PDB entry 9BCQ | electron microscopy, 3.10 A resolution | chains B and C of the 3 polymer chains in the assembly

[Chain B]
Name: Atrial natriuretic peptide receptor 1
Source organism: Homo sapiens
Notes: EC 4.6.1.2
UniProt: P16066 (ANPRA_HUMAN); residues 0-1029 here correspond to UniProt positions 32-1061 (UniProt number = residue number + 32)
Amino-acid sequence (1040 residues; row label = number of the first residue in the row; numbers below 1 keep their minus sign (Asp-10 is residue -10)):
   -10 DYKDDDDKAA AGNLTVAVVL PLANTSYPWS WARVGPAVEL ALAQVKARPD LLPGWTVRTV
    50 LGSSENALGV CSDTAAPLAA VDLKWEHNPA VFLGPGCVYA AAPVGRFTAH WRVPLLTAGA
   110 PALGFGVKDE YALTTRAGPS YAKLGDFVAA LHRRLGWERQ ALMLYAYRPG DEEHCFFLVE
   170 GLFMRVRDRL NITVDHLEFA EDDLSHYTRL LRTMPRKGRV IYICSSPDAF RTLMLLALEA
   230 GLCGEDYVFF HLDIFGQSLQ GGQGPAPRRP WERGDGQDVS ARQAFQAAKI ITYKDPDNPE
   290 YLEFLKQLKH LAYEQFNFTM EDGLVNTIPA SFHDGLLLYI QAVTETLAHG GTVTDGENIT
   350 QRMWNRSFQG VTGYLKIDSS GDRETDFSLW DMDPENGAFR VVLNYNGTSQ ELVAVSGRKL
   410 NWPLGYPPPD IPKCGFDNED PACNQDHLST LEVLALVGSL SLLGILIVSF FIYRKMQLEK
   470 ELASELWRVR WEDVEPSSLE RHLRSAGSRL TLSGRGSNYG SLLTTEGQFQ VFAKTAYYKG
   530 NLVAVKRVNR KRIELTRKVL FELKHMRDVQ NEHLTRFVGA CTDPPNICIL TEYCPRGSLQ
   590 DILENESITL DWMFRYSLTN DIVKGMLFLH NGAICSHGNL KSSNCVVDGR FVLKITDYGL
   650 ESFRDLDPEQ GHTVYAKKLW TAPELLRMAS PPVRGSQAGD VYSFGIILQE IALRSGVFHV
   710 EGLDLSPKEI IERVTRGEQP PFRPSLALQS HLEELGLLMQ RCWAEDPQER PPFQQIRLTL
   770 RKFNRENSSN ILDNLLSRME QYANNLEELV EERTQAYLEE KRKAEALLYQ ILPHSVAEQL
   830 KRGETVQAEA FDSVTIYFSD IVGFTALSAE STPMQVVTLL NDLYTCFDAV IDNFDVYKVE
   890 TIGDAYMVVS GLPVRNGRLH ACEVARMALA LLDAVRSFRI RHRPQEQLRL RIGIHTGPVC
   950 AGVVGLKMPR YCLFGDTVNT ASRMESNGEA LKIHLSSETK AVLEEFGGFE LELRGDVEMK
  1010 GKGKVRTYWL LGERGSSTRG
Unresolved in the structure: -10 to 0, 426-1029
Sequence notes: expression tag (-10 to -1)
Swiss-Prot annotation at these positions:
  - binding site (chloride): Ser53, Gly85, Cys86
  - modified residue: Ser487 (Phosphoserine), Ser497 (Phosphoserine), Thr500 (Phosphothreonine), Ser502 (Phosphoserine), Ser506 (Phosphoserine), Ser510 (Phosphoserine), Thr513 (Phosphothreonine)
  - glycosylation (N-linked (GlcNAc...) asparagine): Asn2, Asn13, Asn180, Asn306, Asn347, Asn354, Asn395
Disulfide bonds: Cys60-Cys86, Cys164-Cys213
Covalently attached groups: N-acetylglucosamine (NAG) linked to Asn13, Asn354; glycan linked to Asn395

[Chain C]
Name: Atrial natriuretic peptide
Source organism: Homo sapiens
UniProt: P01160 (ANF_HUMAN); residues 1-28 here correspond to UniProt positions 124-151 (UniProt number = residue number + 123)
Amino-acid sequence (28 residues; row label = number of the first residue in the row):
     1 SLRRSSCFGG RMDRIGAQSG LGCNSFRY
Unresolved in the structure: 1-3, 28
Swiss-Prot annotation at these positions:
  - region: Asn24 to Tyr28 (Important for degradation of atrial natriuretic peptide by IDE)
  - site: Cys7, Phe8 (Cleavage)
  - modified residue: Ser6 (Phosphoserine)
Disulfide bonds: Cys7-Cys23

[How chain B and chain C interact]
Pairs across the interface - 18 pairs, chain B then chain C:
  Asp62(B) with Arg11(C)
  Tyr88(B) with Arg11(C); Ile15(C), hydrophobic
  Arg95(B) with Asp13(C), salt bridge
  Gly113(B) with Ile15(C); Gln18(C)
  Tyr120(B) with Ile15(C)
  Tyr154(B) with Leu21(C); Gly22(C), hydrogen bond (side chain-backbone)
  Phe165(B) with Leu21(C)
  Glu169(B) with Gln18(C); Ser19(C); Leu21(C)
  Met173(B) with Ser19(C)
  His185(B) with Leu21(C); Gly22(C); Cys23(C)
  Glu187(B) with Ser6(C)
Other interface residues (no listed pair), chain B (18 interface residues in all): Ala91, Pro92, Ala111, Phe114, Phe166, Val168, Phe172
Other interface residues (no listed pair), chain C (11 interface residues in all): Gly16, Gly20

[Summary]
18 residues of chain B and 11 residues of chain C are in contact; the contacts include 1 hydrogen bond and 1
salt bridge. Among the polar pairs are Arg95(B)-Asp13(C) and Tyr154(B)-Gly22(C). Curated annotation (UniProt)
lists 3 chloride-binding residues on chain B.
Here chain B is Atrial natriuretic peptide receptor 1 and chain C is Atrial natriuretic peptide, both from
Homo sapiens. Entry 9BCQ (Extracellular domain of GC-A bound to ANP) was determined by electron microscopy
(same publication as 9BCV).
